2XPN - chains A and B; structure by X-ray diffraction, 1.95 A resolution.

[Chain A]
Protein: IWS1
Organism: Encephalitozoon cuniculi
Notes: fragment: conserved domain, residues 55-198
Reference sequence: Q8SUS7 (Q8SUS7_ENCCU); numbering as in UniProt (aligned over 55-198)
Amino-acid sequence (145 residues; row label = number of the first residue in the row):
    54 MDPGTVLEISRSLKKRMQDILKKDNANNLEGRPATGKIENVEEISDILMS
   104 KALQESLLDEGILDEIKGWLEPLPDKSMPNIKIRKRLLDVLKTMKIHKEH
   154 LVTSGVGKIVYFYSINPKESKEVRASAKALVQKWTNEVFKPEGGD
Disordered / not traced: 192-198
Sequence notes: expression tag (54)
From the paper describing this entry:
  - binding site for bromide ion: K90, N133
  - mutagenesis - K90D: abolished binding to Chromatin structure modulator (chain B)
  - mutagenesis - K90N: decreased binding to Chromatin structure modulator (chain B)
  - mutagenesis - K90D, K90N: decreased stability
  - mutagenesis - E124A, E124S, G160Y, V191W, V191Y: unchanged binding to Chromatin structure modulator (chain B)

[Chain B]
Protein: Chromatin structure modulator
Organism: Encephalitozoon cuniculi
Notes: fragment: n-terminal fragment, residues 53-71
Reference sequence: Q8SRG7 (Q8SRG7_ENCCU); residues 53-71 here = UniProt positions 53-71
Amino-acid sequence (23 residues; numbered 49 to 71; the number before each row is that of its first residue):
    49 GSHMFFEIFGTGEEYRYVLESDP
Disordered / not traced: 49, 70-71
From the paper describing this entry:
  - mutagenesis - I56A/F57A, Y63A/Y65A: abolished binding to IWS1 (chain A)
  - mutagenesis - Y63A: unchanged binding to IWS1 (chain A)

[How chain A and chain B interact]
Pairs across the interface - 32 pairs, chain A then chain B:
  K120(A) with Y63(B)
  E124(A) with Y63(B), hydrogen bond
  P125(A) with Y63(B); Y65(B); V66(B), hydrophobic
  K129(A) with Y65(B); V66(B); S69(B)
  M131(A) with V66(B), hydrophobic
  K151(A) with M52(B)
  L154(A) with I56(B), hydrophobic
  V155(A) with M52(B), hydrophobic; E55(B); I56(B), hydrophobic
  G160(A) with I56(B); F57(B)
  K161(A) with E55(B); I56(B); F57(B); G58(B); Y63(B)
  I162(A) with Y63(B), hydrophobic
  Y164(A) with G60(B)
  F165(A) with Y63(B); V66(B), hydrophobic; L67(B), hydrophobic
  I168(A) with R64(B)
  N169(A) with L67(B)
  P170(A) with L67(B)
  K171(A) with L67(B)
  T188(A) with F57(B)
  V191(A) with M52(B), hydrophobic
Interface residues without a listed pair, chain A (22 interface residues in all): G158, V184, W187
Interface residues without a listed pair, chain B (14 interface residues in all): F53, E62

[Overview]
22 residues of chain A and 14 residues of chain B are in contact; the contacts include 1 hydrogen bond. The
hydrogen-bonded pair is E124(A)-Y63(B). From the paper: a binding site for bromide ion at K90(A) and N133(A);
K90D and K90N of chain A reduce stability; 10 substitutions were tested in all.
Chain A is IWS1 and chain B is Chromatin structure modulator, both from Encephalitozoon cuniculi; the
structure, Crystal structure of a Spt6-Iws1(Spn1) complex from Encephalitozoon cuniculi, Form I, was
determined by X-ray diffraction (same publication as 2XPL, 2XPO and 2XPP).
